PDB entry 6N7X | electron microscopy, 3.60 A resolution | chains D and R of the 16 polymer chains in the assembly

Chain D:
Molecule: U1 small nuclear ribonucleoprotein component PRP42
From: Saccharomyces cerevisiae (strain ATCC 204508 / S288c)
Reference sequence: Q03776 (PRP42_YEAST); residues 1-544 here = UniProt positions 1-544
Chain sequence (544 residues; each row starts with the number of its first residue):
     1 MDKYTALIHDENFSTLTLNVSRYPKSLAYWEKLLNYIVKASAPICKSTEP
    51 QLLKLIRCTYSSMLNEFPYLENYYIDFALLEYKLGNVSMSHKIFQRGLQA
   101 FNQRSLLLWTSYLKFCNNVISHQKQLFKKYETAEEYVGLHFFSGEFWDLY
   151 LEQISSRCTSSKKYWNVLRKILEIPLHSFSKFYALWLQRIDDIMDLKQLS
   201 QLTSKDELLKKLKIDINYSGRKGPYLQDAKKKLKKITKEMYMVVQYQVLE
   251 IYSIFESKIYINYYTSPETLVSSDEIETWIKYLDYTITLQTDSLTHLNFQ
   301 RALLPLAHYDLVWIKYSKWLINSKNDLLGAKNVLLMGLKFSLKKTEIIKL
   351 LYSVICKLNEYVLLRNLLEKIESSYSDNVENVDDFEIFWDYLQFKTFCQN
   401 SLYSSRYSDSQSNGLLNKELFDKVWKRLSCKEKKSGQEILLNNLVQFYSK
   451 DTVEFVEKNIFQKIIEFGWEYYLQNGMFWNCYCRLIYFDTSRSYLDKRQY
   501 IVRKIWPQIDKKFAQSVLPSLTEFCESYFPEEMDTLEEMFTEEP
Not modelled in the structure: 1, 541-544
Swiss-Prot annotation at these positions:
  - motif: Lys230 to Lys235 (Nuclear localization signal)

Chain R:
Molecule: U1 snRNA
From: Saccharomyces cerevisiae S288c
Sequence (568 nucleotides; each row starts with the number of its first residue):
     1 AUACUUACCUUAAGAUAUCAGAGGAGAUCAAGAAGUCCUACUGAUCAAAC
    51 AUGCGCUUCCAAUAGUAGAAGGACGUUAAGCAUUUAUCAUUGAACUAUAA
   101 UUGUUCAUUGAAGUCAUUGAUGCAAACUCCUUGGUCACACACACAUACGG
   151 CGCGGAAGGCGUGUUUGCUGACGUUUCCAUUCCCUUGUUUCAAUCAUUGG
   201 UUAAUCCCUUGAUUCCUUUGGGGAUUUUUGGGUUAAACUGAUUUUUGGGG
   251 CCCUUUGUUUCUUCUGCCUGGAGAAGUUUGACACCAAAUUCAAAUUGGUG
   301 UUAGGGGAGCUGGGGCCUUUCAAAAGAGAGCUUUGUAGAGGCAUUCUUUU
   351 UGACUACUUUUCUCUAGCGUGCCAUUUUAGUUUUUGACGGCAGAUUCGAA
   401 UGAACUUAAGUUUAUGAUGAAGGUAUGGCUGUUGAGAUUAUUUGGUCGGG
   451 AUUGUAGUUUGAAGAUGUGCUCUUUUGAGCAGUCUCAACUUUGCUCGUUC
   501 CCGUUAUGGGAAAAAUUUUGGAAGGUCUUGGUAGGAACGGGUGGAUCUUA
   551 UAAUUUUUGAUUUAUUUU
Not modelled in the structure: 1-10, 26-32, 40, 98-102, 143-148, 176, 203-235, 290-293, 326-515, 566-568

Chain D / chain R interface:
Contacting residue pairs - 32 pairs, chain D then chain R:
  Ser88(D) - G113(R)  sugar contact
  Ser88(D) - U114(R)  phosphate contact
  Ser88(D) - C115(R)  hydrogen bond to the phosphate
  Met89(D) - G113(R)  base contact
  His91(D) - C115(R)  sugar contact
  Ile120(D) - C115(R)  sugar contact
  His122(D) - A120(R)  salt bridge to the phosphate
  Gln123(D) - C74(R)  hydrogen bond to the sugar
  Gln125(D) - C115(R)  hydrogen bond to the sugar
  Gln125(D) - A116(R)  hydrogen bond to the sugar
  Lys128(D) - U118(R)  hydrogen bond to the sugar
  Arg157(D) - C74(R)  base contact
  Cys158(D) - G75(R)  hydrogen bond to the phosphate
  Thr159(D) - A73(R)  sugar contact
  Thr159(D) - G75(R)  phosphate contact
  Lys162(D) - G75(R)  sugar contact
  Met194(D) - U254(R)  hydrogen bond to the base
  Met194(D) - U256(R)  hydrogen bond to the base
  Asp195(D) - U254(R)  hydrogen bond to the base
  Leu196(D) - U254(R)  base contact
  Lys197(D) - C130(R)  phosphate contact
  Gly220(D) - C253(R)  phosphate contact
  Arg221(D) - C253(R)  hydrogen bond to the base
  Arg221(D) - U254(R)  salt bridge to the phosphate
  Arg221(D) - U258(R)  base contact
  Arg221(D) - C268(R)  hydrogen bond to the base
  Arg221(D) - G270(R)  base contact
  Lys222(D) - U254(R)  base contact
  Gly223(D) - U254(R)  hydrogen bond to the phosphate
  Gly223(D) - U258(R)  base contact
  Pro224(D) - U258(R)  base contact
  Gln227(D) - U258(R)  base contact
Also at the interface, not in a pair above, chain D (29 interface residues in all): Val87, Lys92, Lys124, Ser160, Lys163, Ser200, Leu226
Also at the interface, not in a pair above, chain R (19 interface residues in all): U76, C129, G257

In short:
The interface between chain D and chain R involves 29 residues on one side and 19 on the other, with 12
hydrogen bonds and 2 salt bridges. Polar contacts include Met194(D)-U254(R), Met194(D)-U256(R) and
Asp195(D)-U254(R).
Chain D is U1 small nuclear ribonucleoprotein component PRP42 (Saccharomyces cerevisiae (strain ATCC 204508 /
S288c)) and chain R is U1 snRNA (Saccharomyces cerevisiae S288c); the structure, S. cerevisiae U1 snRNP, was
determined by electron microscopy.
